Entry 8HMV (electron microscopy, 2.91 A resolution); this record covers chains C and N of the 5 polymer chains in the assembly.

== Chain C ==
Molecule: Guanine nucleotide-binding protein G(s) subunit alpha isoforms short
Organism: Homo sapiens
Reference sequence: P63092 (GNAS2_HUMAN); residue numbers follow UniProt; this construct covers 11-394
Chain sequence (384 residues; row label = number of the first residue in the row):
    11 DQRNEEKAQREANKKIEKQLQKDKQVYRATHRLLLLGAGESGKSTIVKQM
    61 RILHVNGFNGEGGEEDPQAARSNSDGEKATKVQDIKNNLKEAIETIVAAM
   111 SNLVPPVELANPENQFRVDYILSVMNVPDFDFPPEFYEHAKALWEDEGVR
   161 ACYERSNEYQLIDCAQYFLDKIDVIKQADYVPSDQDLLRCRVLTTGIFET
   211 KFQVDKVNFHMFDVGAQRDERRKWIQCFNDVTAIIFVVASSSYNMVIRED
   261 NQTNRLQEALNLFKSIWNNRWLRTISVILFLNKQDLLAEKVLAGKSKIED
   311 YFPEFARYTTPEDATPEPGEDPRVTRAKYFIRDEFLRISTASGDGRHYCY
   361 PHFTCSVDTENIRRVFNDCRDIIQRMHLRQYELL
Unresolved in the structure: 61-204, 252-261, 304-306
Differences from the reference sequence: conflict T205 (Ser in P63092); engineered mutation A226 (Gly in P63092), S366 (Ala in P63092)
Reported in the primary citation:
  - contacts within the chain: N371-R374 (hydrogen bond)

== Chain N ==
Molecule: Nanobody Nb35
Organism: synthetic construct
Notes: antibody fragment or engineered binder
Chain sequence (126 residues; numbered 1 to 126; the number before each row is that of its first residue):
     1 QVQLQESGGGLVQPGGSLRLSCAASGFTFSNYKMNWVRQAPGKGLEWVSD
    51 ISQSGASISYTGSVKGRFTISRDNAKNTLYLQMNSLKPEDTAVYYCARCP
   101 APFTRDCFDVTSTTYAYRGQGTQVTV
Cystine bridges: C22-C96, C99-C107

== Chain C / chain N interface ==
Pairs across the interface (25):
  R228(C) with T114(N)
  D229(C) with D109(N); S112(N); T113(N)
  E230(C) with D109(N); S112(N), hydrogen bond; T114(N)
  R231(C) with D109(N), hydrogen bond (backbone-side chain)
  R232(C) with P100(N); D109(N), salt bridge; Y115(N)
  Q262(C) with K43(N), hydrogen bond (backbone-side chain)
  T263(C) with K43(N); E46(N)
  Q267(C) with W47(N)
  N271(C) with W47(N)
  S275(C) with D106(N); C107(N), hydrogen bond (side chain-backbone); F108(N)
  N279(C) with D106(N); F108(N)
  Y311(C) with G62(N); S63(N)
  P313(C) with G62(N)
  S352(C) with R105(N)
Interface residues without a listed pair, chain C (22 interface residues in all): I235, N264, E268, K274, N278, D310, E314, A351
Interface residues without a listed pair, chain N (20 interface residues in all): S59, T61, K65, T111, Y117

== In short ==
22 residues of chain C face 20 of chain N across their interface; the contacts include 4 hydrogen bonds and 1
salt bridge. Polar contacts include R232(C)-D109(N), E230(C)-S112(N) and R231(C)-D109(N). The paper reports
contacts within the chain involving N371(C) and R374(C).
Chain C is Guanine nucleotide-binding protein G(s) subunit alpha isoforms short (Homo sapiens) and chain N is
Nanobody Nb35 (synthetic construct); the structure, Structure of GPR21-Gs complex, was determined by electron
microscopy.
